1MA7 - chains C and A of the 4 polymer chains in the assembly; structure by X-ray diffraction, 2.30 A resolution.

[Chain C]
Molecule: LOXP
Notes: fragment: upper strand; engineered mutation(s): C8A,G27T
Sequence (34 nucleotides; numbered 1 to 34; the number before each row is that of its first residue):
     1 ATAACTTAGTATAATGTATGCTATACTAAGTTAT
Unresolved in the structure: 17-18

[Chain A]
Protein: Cre recombinase
Source organism: Enterobacteria phage P1
UniProt: P06956 (RECR_BPP1); residue numbers follow UniProt; this construct covers 2-343
Chain sequence (349 residues; row label = number of the first residue in the row; numbers below 1 keep their minus sign (Met-5 is residue -5)):
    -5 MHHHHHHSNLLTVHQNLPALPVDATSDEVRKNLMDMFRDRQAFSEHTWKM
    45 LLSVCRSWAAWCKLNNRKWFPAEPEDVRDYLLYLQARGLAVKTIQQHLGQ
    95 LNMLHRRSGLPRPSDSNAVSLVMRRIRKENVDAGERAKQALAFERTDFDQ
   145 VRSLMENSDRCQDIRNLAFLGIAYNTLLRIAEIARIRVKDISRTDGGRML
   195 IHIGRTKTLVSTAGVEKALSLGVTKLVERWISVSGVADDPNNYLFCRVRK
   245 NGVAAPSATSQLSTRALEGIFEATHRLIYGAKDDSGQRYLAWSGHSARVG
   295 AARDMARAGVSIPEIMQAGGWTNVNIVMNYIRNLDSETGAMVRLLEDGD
Unresolved in the structure: -5 to 18, 342-343
Sequence notes: expression tag (-4 to 1)
Curated features (UniProtKB/Swiss-Prot):
  - active site: Arg173, His289, Arg292, Trp315, Tyr324 (O-(3'-phospho-DNA)-tyrosine intermediate)
What the authors report for this chain:
  - binding site for LOXP: Arg259, Glu262
  - specificity-determining residues: Arg259
  - conformationally variable residues (loop rearrangement, order/disorder transition, side-chain flip): Gly198 to Gly208, Arg259, Lys276 to Ala285
  - contacts within the chain: Arg259-Glu262 (salt bridge)
  - binding site for LOXP (chain C): Lys86, Arg173, Lys201, Glu262, Trp315, Tyr324
  - catalytic residues: Arg173, Lys201, His289, Arg292, Trp315, Tyr324
  - mutagenesis - E262Q/E266Q (2.5-fold): increased binding to LoxAT
  - mutagenesis - E262Q/E266Q: increased binding to LoxP
  - mutagenesis - E262Q/E266Q: increased catalytic activity on LoxP
  - mutagenesis - E262Q/E266Q: increased catalytic activity on LoxAT

[Chain C / chain A interface]
Residue-residue contacts (32):
  DG20(C) - Arg106(A)  salt bridge to the phosphate
  DC21(C) - Phe37(A)  phosphate contact
  DC21(C) - Thr41(A)  sugar contact
  DC21(C) - Met97(A)  phosphate contact
  DT22(C) - Phe37(A)  phosphate contact
  DT22(C) - Ser38(A)  hydrogen bond to the phosphate
  DT22(C) - Thr41(A)  hydrogen bond to the phosphate
  DT22(C) - Gln90(A)  hydrogen bond to the base
  DT22(C) - Gln94(A)  base contact
  DA23(C) - Ser38(A)  phosphate contact
  DA23(C) - His40(A)  salt bridge to the phosphate
  DA23(C) - Met44(A)  base contact
  DA23(C) - Arg173(A)  hydrogen bond to the phosphate
  DA23(C) - Lys201(A)  salt bridge to the phosphate
  DT24(C) - His40(A)  base contact
  DT24(C) - Arg173(A)  salt bridge to the phosphate
  DT24(C) - Ile174(A)  phosphate contact
  DT24(C) - Ala175(A)  phosphate contact
  DA25(C) - Glu262(A)  phosphate contact
  DA25(C) - Arg282(A)  hydrogen bond to the sugar
  DA25(C) - Tyr283(A)  phosphate contact
  DA25(C) - Ser287(A)  hydrogen bond to the phosphate
  DA25(C) - Gly288(A)  hydrogen bond to the phosphate
  DA25(C) - His289(A)  salt bridge to the phosphate
  DC26(C) - Arg282(A)  phosphate contact
  DC26(C) - Tyr283(A)  hydrogen bond to the phosphate
  DC26(C) - Ser287(A)  phosphate contact
  DT27(C) - Arg259(A)  base contact
  DT27(C) - Gly280(A)  phosphate contact
  DA33(C) - Arg243(A)  sugar contact
  DT34(C) - Lys244(A)  hydrogen bond to the base
  DT34(C) - Asn245(A)  phosphate contact
Also at the interface, not in a pair above, chain C (11 interface residues in all): DA28
Also at the interface, not in a pair above, chain A (28 interface residues in all): Ala36, Arg101, Gln281, Leu284

[Overview]
Chain C and chain A form an interface of 11 and 28 residues respectively, with 9 hydrogen bonds and 5 salt
bridges. Among the polar pairs are DT22(C)-Gln90(A), DT34(C)-Lys244(A) and DA25(C)-Arg282(A). The paper
reports catalytic residues Arg173(A), Lys201(A) and His289(A) among others; E262Q/E266Q of chain A increase
binding to LoxAT.
Here chain C is LOXP and chain A is Cre recombinase (Enterobacteria phage P1). Entry 1MA7 (Crystal structure
of Cre site-specific recombinase complexed with a mutant DNA substrate, LoxP-A8/T27) was determined by X-ray
diffraction.
